PDB entry 6G2Z | X-ray diffraction, 1.92 A resolution | chain A

Chain A:
Name: Transitional endoplasmic reticulum ATPase
Organism: Homo sapiens
Notes: EC 3.6.4.6
Reference sequence: P55072 (TERA_HUMAN); numbering as in UniProt (aligned over 462-764)
Sequence (306 residues; numbered 459 to 764; the number before each row is that of its first residue):
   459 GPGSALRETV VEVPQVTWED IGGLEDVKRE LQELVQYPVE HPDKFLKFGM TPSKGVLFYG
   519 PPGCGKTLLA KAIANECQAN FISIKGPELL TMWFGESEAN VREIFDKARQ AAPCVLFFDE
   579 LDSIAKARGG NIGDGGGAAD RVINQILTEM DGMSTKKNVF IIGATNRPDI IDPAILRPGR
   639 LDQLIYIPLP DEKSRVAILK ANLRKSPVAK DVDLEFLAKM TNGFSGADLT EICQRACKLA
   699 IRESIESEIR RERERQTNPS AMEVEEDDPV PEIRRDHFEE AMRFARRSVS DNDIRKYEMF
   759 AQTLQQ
Unresolved in the structure: 459-467, 550-554, 585-595, 713-726, 764
Sequence notes: expression tag (459-461)
Metal / ion sites: Na+: Asn624 (together with ADP)
Residues lining bound ligands:
  - ADP (adenosine-5'-diphosphate): Asp478, Ile479, Gly480, Leu482, Pro519, Pro520, Gly521, Cys522, Gly523, Lys524, Thr525, Leu526, Ile656, Asn660, Gly684, Ala685, Thr688
  - (3-phenyl-1,2-oxazol-5-yl)methylazanium (EJW): Asn624, Arg625, Pro626, Asp627, Asp751, Lys754, Tyr755
UniProt features mapped onto this chain:
  - binding site (ATP): Gly521 to Leu526
  - modified residue: Ser462 (Phosphoserine), Lys502 (N6-acetyllysine), Lys505 (N6-acetyllysine), Lys668 (N6-acetyllysine), Ser702 (Phosphoserine), Lys754 (N6-acetyllysine)
  - natural variant: Asp592 (D592N: In FTDALS6)
  - mutagenesis: Lys524 (K524A: Impairs catalytic activity of RNF19A toward SOD1 mutant. Does not inhibit interaction with RHBDD1; when associated with A-251; K524Q: Impairs ERAD degradation of HMGCR ...), Glu578 (E578Q: Does not inhibit interaction with RHBDD1. Increased interaction with CAV1 and UBXN6. Impaired autophagic function. Defect in ubiquitin-dependent protein degradation by the proteasome ...)

Overview:
Ligands of chain A: ADP and (3-phenyl-1,2-oxazol-5-yl)methylazanium. UniProt lists 6 ATP-binding residues and
2 mutagenesis sites.
Chain A is Transitional endoplasmic reticulum ATPase (Homo sapiens); the structure, Crystal structure of the
p97 D2 domain in a helical split-washer conformation, was determined by X-ray diffraction (same publication as
6G2V, 6G2W, 6G2X, 6G2Y and 6G30).
